PDB entry 4Y8T | X-ray diffraction, 2.70 A resolution | chains K and W of the 30 polymer chains in the assembly

[Chain K]
Molecule: Proteasome subunit beta type-5
Organism: Saccharomyces cerevisiae S288c
Notes: EC 3.4.25.1
UniProt: P30656 (PSB5_YEAST); residues 1-212 here correspond to UniProt positions 76-287 (UniProt number = residue number + 75)
Amino-acid sequence (212 residues; numbered 1 to 212; the number before each row is that of its first residue):
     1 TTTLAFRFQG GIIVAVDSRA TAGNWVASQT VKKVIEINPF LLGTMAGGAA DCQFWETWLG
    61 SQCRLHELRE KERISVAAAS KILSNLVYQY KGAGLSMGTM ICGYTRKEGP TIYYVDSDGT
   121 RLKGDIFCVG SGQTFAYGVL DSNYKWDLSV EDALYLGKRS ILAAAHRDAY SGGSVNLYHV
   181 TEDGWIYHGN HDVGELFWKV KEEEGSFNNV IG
Ion coordination: Mg2+: A165, D168, S171 (shared with D204(W) of chain W)

[Chain W]
Molecule: Proteasome subunit beta type-3
Organism: Saccharomyces cerevisiae S288c
Notes: EC 3.4.25.1
UniProt: P25451 (PSB3_YEAST); residues 0-204 here correspond to UniProt positions 1-205 (UniProt number = residue number + 1)
Amino-acid sequence (205 residues; each row starts with the number of its first residue; numbering starts at 0):
     0 MSDPSSINGG IVVAMTGKDC VAIACDLRLG SQSLGVSNKF EKIFHYGHVF LGITGLATDV
    60 TTLNEMFRYK TNLYKLKEER AIEPETFTQL VSSSLYERRF GPYFVGPVVA GINSKSGKPF
   120 IAGFDLIGCI DEAKDFIVSG TASDQLFGMC ESLYEPNLEP EDLFETISQA LLNAADRDAL
   180 SGWGAVVYII KKDEVVKRYL KMRQD
Disordered / not traced: 0
Ion coordination: Mg2+: D204 (shared with A165(K), D168(K), S171(K) of chain K)
UniProt features mapped onto this chain:
  - modified residue: S30 (Phosphoserine)
  - cross-link: K69 (Glycyl lysine isopeptide (Lys-Gly) (interchain with G-Cter in ubiquitin))

[Interface between chain K and chain W]
Residue-residue contacts (46; chain K residue first):
  R19(K) - D204(W)  salt bridge
  N24(K) - S5(W)
  N24(K) - D177(W)
  N24(K) - A178(W)  hydrogen bond (backbone-backbone)
  N24(K) - L179(W)
  W25(K) - Q144(W)
  W25(K) - R176(W)
  V26(K) - R176(W)  hydrogen bond (backbone-side chain)
  V26(K) - D177(W)
  V26(K) - A178(W)
  A27(K) - R176(W)  hydrogen bond (backbone-side chain)
  S28(K) - R176(W)
  Q29(K) - D175(W)  hydrogen bond (side chain-backbone)
  F135(K) - L33(W)  hydrophobic
  A165(K) - D204(W)
  H166(K) - W182(W)  hydrogen bond (backbone-side chain)
  H166(K) - Q203(W)  hydrogen bond (side chain-backbone)
  R167(K) - S32(W)
  R167(K) - L33(W)
  R167(K) - G34(W)  hydrogen bond (side chain-backbone)
  R167(K) - V35(W)
  R167(K) - W182(W)
  D168(K) - S32(W)
  A169(K) - R27(W)
  A169(K) - S32(W)  hydrogen bond (backbone-backbone)
  A169(K) - A178(W)
  Y170(K) - S32(W)
  Y170(K) - A178(W)  hydrophobic
  S171(K) - D204(W)
  G172(K) - D204(W)
  G173(K) - R202(W)  hydrogen bond (backbone-side chain)
  G173(K) - D204(W)  hydrogen bond (backbone-side chain)
  D192(K) - R202(W)  salt bridge
  V193(K) - R202(W)
  V193(K) - D204(W)
  G194(K) - R202(W)
  F197(K) - Q203(W)
  W198(K) - K200(W)
  W198(K) - M201(W)
  W198(K) - Q203(W)
  N209(K) - N37(W)  hydrogen bond
  N209(K) - K38(W)  hydrogen bond (backbone-side chain)
  V210(K) - N37(W)
  V210(K) - Q203(W)
  I211(K) - K38(W)
  G212(K) - K200(W)  hydrogen bond (backbone-side chain)
Other interface residues (no listed pair), chain K (27 interface residues in all): T21
Other interface residues (no listed pair), chain W (22 interface residues in all): Q31, T140

[In short]
Chain K and chain W form an interface of 27 and 22 residues respectively, with 13 hydrogen bonds and 2 salt
bridges. Among the polar pairs are R19(K)-D204(W), D192(K)-R202(W) and V26(K)-R176(W). A165(K), D168(K),
S171(K) and D204(W) coordinate Mg2+.
Chain K is Proteasome subunit beta type-5 and chain W is Proteasome subunit beta type-3, both from
Saccharomyces cerevisiae S288c; the structure, Yeast 20S proteasome beta2-H116D mutant in complex with
Ac-PAE-ep, was determined by X-ray diffraction (same publication as 4Y69, 4Y6A, 4Y6V, 4Y6Z, 4Y70, 4Y74 and 34
further entries).
